Entry 7LFM (X-ray diffraction, 1.60 A resolution); this record covers chains A and B of the 3 polymer chains in the assembly.

# Chain A
Molecule: Histocompatibility 2, M region locus 3
Source organism: Mus musculus
Notes: engineered mutation(s): G299 deletion
UniProtKB: Q31093 (Q31093_MOUSE); aligned to UniProt positions 25-300 over residues 1-276 (the alignment contains insertions or deletions, so no single offset holds)
Chain sequence (282 residues; numbered 1 to 282; the number before each row is that of its first residue):
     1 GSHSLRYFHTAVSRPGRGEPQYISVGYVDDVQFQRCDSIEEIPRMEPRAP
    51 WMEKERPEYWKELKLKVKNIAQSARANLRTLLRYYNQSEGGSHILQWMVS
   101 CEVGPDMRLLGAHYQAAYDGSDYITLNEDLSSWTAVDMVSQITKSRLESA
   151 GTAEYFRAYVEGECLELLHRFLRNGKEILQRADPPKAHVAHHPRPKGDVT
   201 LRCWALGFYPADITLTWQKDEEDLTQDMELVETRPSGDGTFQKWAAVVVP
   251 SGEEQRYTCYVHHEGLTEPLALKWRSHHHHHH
Disordered / not traced: 277-282
Differences from the reference sequence: expression tag (277-282)
Disulfides: C101-C164, C203-C259
Covalently attached groups: N-acetylglucosamine (NAG) linked to N86
Bound ions: Na+ near D183 (its only coordinating residue here)

# Chain B
Molecule: Beta-2-microglobulin
Source organism: Mus musculus
UniProtKB: P01887 (B2MG_MOUSE); residues 1-99 here correspond to UniProt positions 21-119 (UniProt number = residue number + 20)
Chain sequence (99 residues; row label = number of the first residue in the row):
     1 IQKTPQIQVYSRHPPENGKPNILNCYVTQFHPPHIEIQMLKNGKKIPKVE
    51 MSDMSFSKDWSFYILAHTEFTPTETDTYACRVKHDSMAEPKTVYWDRDM
Differences from the reference sequence: variant D85 (Ala105 in P01887)
Disulfides: C25-C80

# Chain A / chain B interface
Residue-residue contacts - 58 pairs, chain A then chain B:
  F8(A) - S55(B)
  F8(A) - F56(B)
  H9(A) - F56(B)
  T10(A) - F56(B)
  T10(A) - F62(B)
  E19(A) - H34(B)  salt bridge
  V25(A) - D53(B)
  V25(A) - M54(B)
  V25(A) - S55(B)
  Y27(A) - S55(B)
  Y27(A) - Y63(B)
  Q32(A) - D53(B)  hydrogen bond
  R35(A) - D53(B)  salt bridge
  R48(A) - D53(B)  salt bridge
  I94(A) - H31(B)
  I94(A) - P32(B)  hydrophobic
  Q96(A) - H31(B)  hydrogen bond
  Q96(A) - F56(B)
  Q96(A) - W60(B)  hydrogen bond (side chain-backbone)
  Q96(A) - F62(B)
  W97(A) - F56(B)
  Q115(A) - W60(B)
  A116(A) - W60(B)
  A117(A) - W60(B)
  D119(A) - I1(B)
  D119(A) - H31(B)
  G120(A) - I1(B)
  G120(A) - H31(B)
  G120(A) - W60(B)
  S121(A) - I1(B)
  D122(A) - W60(B)  hydrogen bond
  H192(A) - D98(B)  salt bridge
  R202(A) - D98(B)  hydrogen bond (side chain-backbone)
  R202(A) - M99(B)
  W204(A) - D98(B)
  W204(A) - M99(B)
  L206(A) - P14(B)  hydrophobic
  V231(A) - Q8(B)
  E232(A) - Q8(B)  hydrogen bond (backbone-side chain)
  E232(A) - T28(B)  hydrogen bond
  E232(A) - Q29(B)
  T233(A) - Y26(B)
  R234(A) - Q8(B)  hydrogen bond
  R234(A) - Y10(B)
  R234(A) - Y26(B)
  R234(A) - M99(B)  hydrogen bond (side chain-backbone)
  P235(A) - Y10(B)  hydrogen bond (backbone-side chain)
  P235(A) - N24(B)
  P235(A) - Y26(B)
  P235(A) - L65(B)  hydrophobic
  S236(A) - R12(B)  hydrogen bond (backbone-side chain)
  S236(A) - N24(B)  hydrogen bond (backbone-side chain)
  G237(A) - R12(B)  hydrogen bond (backbone-side chain)
  D238(A) - R12(B)
  Q242(A) - Y10(B)
  Q242(A) - S11(B)  hydrogen bond (side chain-backbone)
  Q242(A) - R12(B)  hydrogen bond (side chain-backbone)
  W244(A) - M99(B)  hydrogen bond (side chain-backbone)
Interface residues without a listed pair, chain A (36 interface residues in all): V12, I23, M98
Interface residues without a listed pair, chain B (26 interface residues in all): H13, P33, D59

# In short
36 residues of chain A and 26 residues of chain B are in contact, with 16 hydrogen bonds and 4 salt bridges.
Among the polar pairs are E19(A)-H34(B), R35(A)-D53(B) and R48(A)-D53(B). N-acetylglucosamine is covalently
linked to N86(A).
Chain A is Histocompatibility 2, M region locus 3 and chain B is Beta-2-microglobulin, both from Mus musculus;
the structure, MODEL OF MHC CLASS Ib H2-M3 WITH MOUSE ND1 N-TERMINAL HEPTAPEPTIDE, VAL MUTANT, TRICLINIC CELL,
REFINED ..., was determined by X-ray diffraction together with 7LFI, 7LFJ, 7LFK and 7LFL from the same study.
